PDB entry 4QYZ | X-ray diffraction, 3.03 A resolution | chains H and M of the 13 polymer chains in the assembly

== Chain H ==
Molecule: CRISPR system Cascade subunit CasC
Organism: Escherichia coli
Reference sequence: Q46899 (CASC_ECOLI); residue numbers follow UniProt; this construct covers 1-363
Chain sequence (363 residues; numbered 1 to 363; the number before each row is that of its first residue):
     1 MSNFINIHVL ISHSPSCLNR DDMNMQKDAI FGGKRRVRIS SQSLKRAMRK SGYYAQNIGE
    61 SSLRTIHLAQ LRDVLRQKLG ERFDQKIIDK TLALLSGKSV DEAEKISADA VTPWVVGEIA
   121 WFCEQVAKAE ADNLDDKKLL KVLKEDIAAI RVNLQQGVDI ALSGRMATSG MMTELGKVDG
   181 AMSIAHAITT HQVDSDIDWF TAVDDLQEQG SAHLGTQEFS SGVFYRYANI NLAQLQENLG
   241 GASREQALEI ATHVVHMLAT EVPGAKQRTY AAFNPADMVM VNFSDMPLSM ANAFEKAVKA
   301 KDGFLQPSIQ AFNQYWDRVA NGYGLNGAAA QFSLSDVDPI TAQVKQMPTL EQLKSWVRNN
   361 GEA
Not modelled in the structure: 337-339, 363
From the paper describing this entry:
  - binding site for the 61-nt RNA strand: Arg20, Lys27, Ser40, Gln42, Ser43, Lys45, Arg46, Arg49, Ser163 to Ser169, Trp199, Phe200, Thr201, Ala202, Val203
  - binding site for the 40-nt DNA strand (chain M): Asp109 to Val111, Gln209, Gly210, Ser211, His213, Leu214

== Chain M ==
Molecule: 40-nt DNA strand
Sequence (40 nucleotides; numbered 1 to 40; the number before each row is that of its first residue):
     1 AATCAGACAG CCCACATGGC ATTCCACTTA TCACTGGCAT
Not modelled in the structure: 1-4, 38-40

== How chain H and chain M interact ==
Contacting residue pairs (17; chain H residue first):
  Asp109(H) with DA33(M), sugar contact; DC34(M), sugar contact
  Ala110(H) with DA33(M), base contact; DC34(M), base contact
  Thr168(H) with DC34(M), sugar contact; DT35(M), sugar contact
  Phe200(H) with DC27(M), base contact
  Gln209(H) with DT23(M), base contact; DC24(M), base contact
  Gly210(H) with DC24(M), base contact; DC25(M), base contact
  Ser211(H) with DC25(M), hydrogen bond to the base
  Ala212(H) with DA26(M), sugar contact
  His213(H) with DA26(M), sugar contact; DC27(M), sugar contact
  Leu214(H) with DC25(M), base contact; DA26(M), hydrogen bond to the sugar
Also at the interface, not in a pair above, chain H (11 interface residues in all): Trp199

== In short ==
Chain H and chain M form an interface of 11 and 8 residues respectively; the contacts include 2 hydrogen
bonds. Polar pairs include Ser211(H)-DC25(M) and Leu214(H)-DA26(M). The paper reports a binding site for the
61-nt RNA strand at Arg20(H), Lys27(H) and Ser40(H) among others; a binding site for the 40-nt DNA strand
(chain M) at Asp109(H), Gln209(H) and Gly210(H) among others.
Here chain H is CRISPR system Cascade subunit CasC (Escherichia coli) and chain M is a 40-nt DNA strand. Entry
4QYZ (Crystal structure of a CRISPR RNA-guided surveillance complex, Cascade, bound to a ssDNA target) was
determined by X-ray diffraction.
